PDB entry 8FDT | electron microscopy, 3.20 A resolution | chains A and C of the 3 polymer chains in the assembly

# Chain A
Name: Cytoplasmic dynein 1 heavy chain 1, Serine--tRNA ligase
Source organism: Homo sapiens
Notes: EC 6.1.1.11
Reference sequence: chimeric construct of Q14204, Q5SJX7: residues 3-1822 from Q14204 (DYHC1_HUMAN) positions 1458-3277 (UniProt number = residue number + 1455); residues 1823-1889 from Q5SJX7 positions 30-96 (UniProt number = residue number - 1793); residues 1890-3124 from Q14204 (DYHC1_HUMAN) positions 3412-4646 (UniProt number = residue number + 1522)
Amino-acid sequence (3126 residues; row label = number of the first residue in the row):
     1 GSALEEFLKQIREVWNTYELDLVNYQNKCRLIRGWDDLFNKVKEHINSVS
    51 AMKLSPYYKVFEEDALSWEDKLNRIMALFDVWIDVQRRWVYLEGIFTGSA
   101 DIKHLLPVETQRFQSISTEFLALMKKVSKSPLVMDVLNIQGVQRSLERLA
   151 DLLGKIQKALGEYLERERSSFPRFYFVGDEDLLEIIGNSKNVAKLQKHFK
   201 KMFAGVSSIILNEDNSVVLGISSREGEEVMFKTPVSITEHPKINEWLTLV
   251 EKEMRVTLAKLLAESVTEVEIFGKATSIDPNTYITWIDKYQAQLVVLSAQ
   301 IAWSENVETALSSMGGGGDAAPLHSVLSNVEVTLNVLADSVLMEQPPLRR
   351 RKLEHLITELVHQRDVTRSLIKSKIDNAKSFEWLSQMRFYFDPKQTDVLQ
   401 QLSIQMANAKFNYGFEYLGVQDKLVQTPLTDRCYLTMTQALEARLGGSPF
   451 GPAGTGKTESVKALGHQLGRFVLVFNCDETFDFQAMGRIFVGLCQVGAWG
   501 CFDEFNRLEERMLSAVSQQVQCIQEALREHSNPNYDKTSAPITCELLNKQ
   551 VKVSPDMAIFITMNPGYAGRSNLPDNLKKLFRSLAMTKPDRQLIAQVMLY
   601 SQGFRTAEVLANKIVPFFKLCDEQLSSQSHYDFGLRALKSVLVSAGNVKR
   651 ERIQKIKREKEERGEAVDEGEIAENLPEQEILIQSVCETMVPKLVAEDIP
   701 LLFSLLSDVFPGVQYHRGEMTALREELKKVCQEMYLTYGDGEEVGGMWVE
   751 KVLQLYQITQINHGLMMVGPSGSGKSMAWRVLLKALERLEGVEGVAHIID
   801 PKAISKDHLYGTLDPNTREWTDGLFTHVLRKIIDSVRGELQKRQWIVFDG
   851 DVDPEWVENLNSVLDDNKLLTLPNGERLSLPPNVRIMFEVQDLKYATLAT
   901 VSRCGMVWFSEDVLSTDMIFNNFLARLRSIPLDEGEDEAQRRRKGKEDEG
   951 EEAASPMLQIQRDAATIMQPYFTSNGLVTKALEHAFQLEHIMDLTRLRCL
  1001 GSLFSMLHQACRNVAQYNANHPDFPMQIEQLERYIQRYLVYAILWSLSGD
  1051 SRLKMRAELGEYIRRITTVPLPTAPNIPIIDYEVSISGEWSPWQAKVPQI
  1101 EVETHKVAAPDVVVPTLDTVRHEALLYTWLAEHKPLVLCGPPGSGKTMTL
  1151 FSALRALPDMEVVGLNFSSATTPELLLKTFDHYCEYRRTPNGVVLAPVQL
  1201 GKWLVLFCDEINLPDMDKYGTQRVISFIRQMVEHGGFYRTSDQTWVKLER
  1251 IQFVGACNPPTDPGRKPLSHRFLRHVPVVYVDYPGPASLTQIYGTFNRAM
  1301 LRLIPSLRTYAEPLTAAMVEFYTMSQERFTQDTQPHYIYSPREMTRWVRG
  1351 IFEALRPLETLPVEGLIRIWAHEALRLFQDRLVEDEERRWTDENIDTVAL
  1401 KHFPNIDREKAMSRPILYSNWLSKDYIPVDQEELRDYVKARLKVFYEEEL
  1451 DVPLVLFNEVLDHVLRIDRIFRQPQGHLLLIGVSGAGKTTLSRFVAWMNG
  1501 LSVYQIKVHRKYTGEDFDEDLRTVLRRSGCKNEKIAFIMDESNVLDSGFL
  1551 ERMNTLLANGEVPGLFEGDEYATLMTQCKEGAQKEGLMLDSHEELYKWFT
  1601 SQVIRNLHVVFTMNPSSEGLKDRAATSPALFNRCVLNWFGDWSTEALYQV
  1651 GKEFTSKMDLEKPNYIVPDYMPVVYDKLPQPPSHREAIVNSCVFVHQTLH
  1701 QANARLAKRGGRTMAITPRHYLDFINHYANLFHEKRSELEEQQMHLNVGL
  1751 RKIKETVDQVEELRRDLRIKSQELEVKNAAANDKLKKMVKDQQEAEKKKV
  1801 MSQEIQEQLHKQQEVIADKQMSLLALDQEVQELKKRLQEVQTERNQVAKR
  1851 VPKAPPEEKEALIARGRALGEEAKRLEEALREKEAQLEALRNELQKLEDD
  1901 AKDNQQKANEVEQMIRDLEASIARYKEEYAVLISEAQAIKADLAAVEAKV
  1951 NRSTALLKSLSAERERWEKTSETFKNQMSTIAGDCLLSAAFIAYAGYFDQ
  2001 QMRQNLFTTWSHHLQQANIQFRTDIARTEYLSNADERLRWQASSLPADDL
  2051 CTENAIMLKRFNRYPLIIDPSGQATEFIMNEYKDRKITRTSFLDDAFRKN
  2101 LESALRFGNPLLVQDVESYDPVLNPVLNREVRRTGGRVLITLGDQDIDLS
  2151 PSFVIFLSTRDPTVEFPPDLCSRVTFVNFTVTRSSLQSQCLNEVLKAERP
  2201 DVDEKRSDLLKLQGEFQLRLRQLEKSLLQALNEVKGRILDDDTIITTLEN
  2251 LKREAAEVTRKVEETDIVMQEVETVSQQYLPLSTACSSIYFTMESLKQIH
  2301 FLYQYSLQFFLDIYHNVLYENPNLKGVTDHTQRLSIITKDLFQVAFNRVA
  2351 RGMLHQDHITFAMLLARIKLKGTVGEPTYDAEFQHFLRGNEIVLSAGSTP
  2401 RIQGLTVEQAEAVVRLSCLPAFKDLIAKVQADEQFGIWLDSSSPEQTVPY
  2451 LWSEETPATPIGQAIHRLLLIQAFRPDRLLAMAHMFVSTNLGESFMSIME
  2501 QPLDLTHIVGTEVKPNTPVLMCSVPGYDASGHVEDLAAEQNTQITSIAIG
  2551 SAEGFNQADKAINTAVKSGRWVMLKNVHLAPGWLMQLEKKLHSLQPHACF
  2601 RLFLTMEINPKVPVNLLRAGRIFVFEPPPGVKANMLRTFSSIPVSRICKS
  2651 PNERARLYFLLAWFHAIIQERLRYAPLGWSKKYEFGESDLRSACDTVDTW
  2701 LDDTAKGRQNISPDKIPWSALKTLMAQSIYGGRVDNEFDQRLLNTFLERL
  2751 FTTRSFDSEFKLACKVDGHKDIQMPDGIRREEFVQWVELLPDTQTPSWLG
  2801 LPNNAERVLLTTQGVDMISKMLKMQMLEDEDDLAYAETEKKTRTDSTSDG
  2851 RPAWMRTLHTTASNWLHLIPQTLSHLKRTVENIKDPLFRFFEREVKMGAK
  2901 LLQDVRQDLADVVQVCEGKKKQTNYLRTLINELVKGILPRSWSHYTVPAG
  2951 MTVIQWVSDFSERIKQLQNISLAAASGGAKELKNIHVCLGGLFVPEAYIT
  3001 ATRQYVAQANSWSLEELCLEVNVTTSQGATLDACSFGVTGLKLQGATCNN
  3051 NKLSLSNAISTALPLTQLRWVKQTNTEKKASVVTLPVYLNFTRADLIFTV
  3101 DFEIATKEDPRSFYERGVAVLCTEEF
Disordered / not traced: 1-87, 115-151, 533-540, 660-671, 933-954, 1766-1948, 2826-2852, 3025-3035, 3124-3126
Differences from the reference sequence: expression tag (1-2, 3125-3126)
Ligand contacts:
  - ADP (adenosine-5'-diphosphate), molecule 1: Leu-424, Val-425, Thr-427, Thr-430, Ala-453, Gly-454, Thr-455, Gly-456, Lys-457, Thr-458, Glu-459, Ile-594, Met-598, Leu-635, Arg-636, Lys-639, Asp-865, Asp-866
  - ADP, molecule 2: Val-1112, Val-1113, Val-1114, Thr-1119, Pro-1141, Pro-1142, Gly-1143, Ser-1144, Gly-1145, Lys-1146, Thr-1147, Met-1148, Pro-1284, Ile-1292, Tyr-1293, Phe-1296, Pro-1341, Arg-1342, Thr-1345
  - ADP, molecule 3: Val-1452, Pro-1453, Leu-1454, Val-1455, Phe-1457, Val-1460, Val-1483, Ser-1484, Gly-1485, Ala-1486, Gly-1487, Lys-1488, Thr-1489, Thr-1490, Trp-1642, Arg-1719, Leu-1722, Asn-2128, Arg-2173
  - ATP (adenosine-5'-triphosphate): Leu-736, Thr-737, Trp-748, Pro-770, Ser-771, Gly-772, Ser-773, Gly-774, Lys-775, Ser-776, Met-777, Asp-849, Glu-889, Leu-914, Met-918, Ile-919, Asn-922, Leu-997, Arg-1229, Glu-1233, Arg-1271, Arg-1274
  - vanadate (VO4): Ala-453, Gly-454, Lys-457, Thr-458, Asp-503, Glu-504, Asn-564, Arg-636, Asn-861, Asp-865, Ala-899, Arg-903
UniProt features mapped onto this chain:
  - binding site (ATP): Gly-451 to Thr-458, Gly-769 to Ser-776, Gly-1140 to Thr-1147, Gly-1482 to Thr-1489
  - modified residue: Lys-1958 (N6-acetyllysine), Ser-2640 (Phosphoserine), Lys-2761 (N6-acetyllysine), Thr-2844 (Phosphothreonine), Ser-2846 (Phosphoserine)
What the authors report for this chain:
  - conformationally variable residues (helix shift, loop rearrangement, order/disorder transition): Asn-1420 to Asp-1425, Gln-1431 to Glu-1448, Ser-1656 to Ser-1683
  - mutagenesis - K1424A: decreased binding to Platelet-activating factor acetylhydrolase IB subunit beta (chain C) (from molecular simulation)

# Chain C
Name: Platelet-activating factor acetylhydrolase IB subunit beta
Source organism: Homo sapiens
Reference sequence: P43034 (LIS1_HUMAN); residues 3-411 here correspond to UniProt positions 2-410 (UniProt number = residue number - 1)
Amino-acid sequence (598 residues; numbered 1 to 598; the number before each row is that of its first residue):
     1 GSVLSQRQRDELNRAIADYLRSNGYEEAYSVFKKEAELDVNEELDKKYAG
    51 LLEKKWTSVIRLQKKVMELESKLNEAKEEFTSGGPLGQKRDPKEWIPRPP
   101 EKYALSGHRSPVTRVIFHPVFSVMVSASEDATIKVWDYETGDFERTLKGH
   151 TDSVQDISFDHSGKLLASCSADMTIKLWDFQGFECIRTMHGHDHNVSSVA
   201 IMPNGDHIVSASRDKTIKMWEVQTGYCVKTFTGHREWVRMVRPNQDGTLI
   251 ASCSNDQTVRVWVVATKECKAELREHEHVVECISWAPESSYSSISEATGS
   301 ETKKSGKPGPFLLSGSRDKTIKMWDVSTGMCLMTLVGHDNWVRGVLFHSG
   351 GKFILSCADDKTLRVWDYKNKRCMKTLNAHEHFVTSLDFHKTAPYVVTGS
   401 VDQTVKVWECRGAGAGADKDCEMKRTTLDSPLGKLELSGCEQGLHRIIFL
   451 GKGTSAADAVEVPAPAAVLGGPEPLMQATAWLNAYFHQPEAIEEFPVPAL
   501 HHPVFQQESFTRQVLWKLLKVVKFGEVISYSHLAALAGNPAATAAVKTAL
   551 SGNPVPILIPCHRVVQGDLDVGGYEGGLAVKEWLLAHEGHRLGKPGLG
Disordered / not traced: 1-95, 412-598
Differences from the reference sequence: expression tag (1-2)
UniProt features mapped onto this chain:
  - region: Phe-389 to Arg-411 (Interaction with NDEL1)
  - modified residue: Lys-54 (N6-acetyllysine), Ser-110 (Phosphoserine)
What the authors report for this chain:
  - disease-associated variants - M173T, R239H, D339G, F383L: decreased binding to Cytoplasmic dynein 1 heavy chain 1, Serine--tRNA ligase (chain A) (from molecular simulation)

# How chain A and chain C interact
Contacting residue pairs - 47 pairs, chain A then chain C:
  Asn-1420(A) with Lys-319(C), hydrogen bond (backbone-side chain)
  Trp-1421(A) with Lys-319(C), hydrogen bond (backbone-side chain); Asp-339(C); Asn-340(C)
  Leu-1422(A) with Asp-339(C)
  Ser-1423(A) with Lys-319(C), hydrogen bond (backbone-side chain); Asp-339(C)
  Lys-1424(A) with Gly-337(C); His-338(C); Asp-339(C)
  Glu-1433(A) with Lys-361(C), salt bridge
  Tyr-1437(A) with Asn-340(C), hydrogen bond; Phe-383(C), hydrophobic
  Ala-1440(A) with His-382(C); Phe-383(C), hydrophobic
  Arg-1441(A) with Asn-340(C); Trp-341(C); Arg-343(C); Asp-359(C), salt bridge; Phe-383(C)
  Glu-1447(A) with Asn-195(C); Arg-213(C), hydrogen bond (backbone-side chain); Trp-237(C)
  Glu-1448(A) with Arg-213(C), hydrogen bond (backbone-side chain); Trp-237(C); Arg-239(C), salt bridge; Arg-317(C), salt bridge
  Trp-1497(A) with His-278(C); Arg-317(C); Trp-341(C), hydrophobic
  Met-1498(A) with His-278(C), hydrogen bond (backbone-side chain); Trp-341(C), hydrophobic
  Asn-1499(A) with His-278(C)
  Gly-1500(A) with Gln-257(C), hydrogen bond (backbone-side chain); His-278(C), hydrogen bond (backbone-side chain)
  Asn-1532(A) with Arg-274(C), hydrogen bond (backbone-side chain)
  Lys-1534(A) with Glu-277(C), salt bridge
  Lys-1584(A) with Glu-272(C), hydrogen bond (side chain-backbone); Arg-274(C)
  Arg-2132(A) with Arg-213(C)
  Arg-2133(A) with His-194(C)
  Thr-2134(A) with Met-173(C); His-194(C)
  Gly-2135(A) with Asp-152(C); Ala-171(C)
  Arg-2137(A) with Met-173(C); Asp-193(C)
Other interface residues (no listed pair), chain A (24 interface residues in all): Lys-1443
Other interface residues (no listed pair), chain C (29 interface residues in all): Asn-255, Val-336, Val-401
The authors on this interface:
  - interface residues, chain A: Asn-1420(A), Lys-1424(A), Gln-1431(A), Arg-2132(A)
  - interface residues, chain C: Met-173(C), Arg-239(C), His-278(C), Asp-339(C), Phe-383(C)

# Overview
24 residues of chain A and 29 residues of chain C are in contact; the contacts include 11 hydrogen bonds and 5
salt bridges. Polar pairs include Glu-1433(A)/Lys-361(C), Arg-1441(A)/Asp-359(C) and Glu-1448(A)/Arg-239(C).
The paper reports that M173T, R239H and D339G of chain C, among others, reduce binding to Cytoplasmic dynein 1
heavy chain 1, Serine--tRNA ligase (chain A); interface residues Asn-1420(A), Lys-1424(A) and Met-173(C) among
others; 5 substitutions were tested in all.
Chain A is Cytoplasmic dynein 1 heavy chain 1, Serine--tRNA ligase and chain C is Platelet-activating factor
acetylhydrolase IB subunit beta, both from Homo sapiens; the structure, Engineered human dynein motor domain
in the microtubule-unbound state with LIS1 complex in the buffer containing ..., was determined by electron
microscopy together with 8FCY, 8FD6 and 8FDU from the same study.
